8Z0L - chains F and L of the 12 polymer chains in the assembly; structure by electron microscopy, 2.57 A resolution.

[Chain F]
Molecule: HNH endonuclease
Source organism: Selenomonas sp
Sequence (344 residues; row label = number of the first residue in the row):
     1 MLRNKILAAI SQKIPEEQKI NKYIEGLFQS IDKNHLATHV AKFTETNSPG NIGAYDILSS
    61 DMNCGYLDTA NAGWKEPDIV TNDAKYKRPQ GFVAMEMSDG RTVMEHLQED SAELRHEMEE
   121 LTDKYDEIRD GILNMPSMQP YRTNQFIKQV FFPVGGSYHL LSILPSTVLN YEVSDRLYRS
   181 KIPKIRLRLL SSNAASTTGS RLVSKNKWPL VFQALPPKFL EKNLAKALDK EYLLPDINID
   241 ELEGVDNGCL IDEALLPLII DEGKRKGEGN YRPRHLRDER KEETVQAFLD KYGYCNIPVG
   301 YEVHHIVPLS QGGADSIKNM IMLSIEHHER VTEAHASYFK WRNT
Disordered / not traced: 1-14, 96, 100-101, 130, 341-344
What the authors report for this chain:
  - catalytic residues: His305
  - mutagenesis - Y271A/R274A/H275A/R277A, H305A, E329A/T332A/E333A, H335A/K340A/W341A: abolished catalytic activity on target DNA
  - mutagenesis - K85A/R88A, K207A/W208A: decreased catalytic activity on target DNA
  - mutagenesis - L224G/L228G: decreased catalytic activity on dsDNA and ssDNA
  - mutagenesis - L224G/L228G: unchanged binding to target
  - mutagenesis - K207A/W208A: decreased binding to target DNA

[Chain L]
Molecule: 69-nt RNA strand
Source organism: Selenomonas sp
Sequence (69 nucleotides; numbered 20 to 88; the number before each row is that of its first residue):
    20 GUUUAGAAGG AUUGCCGUCA GGAAAUUAGG UGCGCUUAGC AGUGUACCGC CGGAUAGGCG
    80 GUUUAGAAG
Disordered / not traced: 20, 73-74, 81-88

[Chain F / chain L interface]
Pairs across the interface (12):
  Gln145(F) with A24(L), base contact; G25(L), hydrogen bond to the base
  Ile147(F) with A24(L), hydrogen bond to the base
  Lys148(F) with U23(L), base contact; A24(L), salt bridge to the phosphate; G25(L), base contact
  Gln149(F) with A24(L), hydrogen bond to the base
  Val150(F) with U22(L), sugar contact
  Phe151(F) with U21(L), stacking on the base; U22(L), hydrogen bond to the phosphate
  Tyr158(F) with U21(L), base contact
  Ile163(F) with U23(L), sugar contact
Also at the interface, not in a pair above, chain F (10 interface residues in all): Thr44, Asn144
Also at the interface, not in a pair above, chain L (6 interface residues in all): A26

[Summary]
10 residues of chain F and 6 residues of chain L are in contact, with 4 hydrogen bonds, 1 salt bridge and 1
aromatic stacking contact. Polar contacts include Gln145(F)-G25(L), Ile147(F)-A24(L) and Gln149(F)-A24(L).
From the paper: the catalytic residue His305(F); Y271A/R274A/H275A/R277A, H305A and E329A/T332A/E333A of chain
F, among others, abolish catalytic activity on target DNA; 7 substitutions were tested in all.
Chain F is HNH endonuclease and chain L is a 69-nt RNA strand, both from Selenomonas sp; the structure,
Cryo-EM structure of Cas8-HNH system at partial R-loop state, was determined by electron microscopy together
with 8Z0K, 8ZDY and 8ZNR from the same study.
